PDB entry 7ZR8 | electron microscopy, 3.70 A resolution | chains A and L of the 3 polymer chains in the assembly

== Chain A ==
Protein: Spike glycoprotein, Fibritin
Organism: Severe acute respiratory syndrome coronavirus 2
UniProt: chimeric construct of P0DTC2, P10104: residues 1-1205 from P0DTC2 (SPIKE_SARS2) positions 1-1205 (same numbers); residues 1208-1234 from P10104 positions 458-484 (UniProt number = residue number - 750)
Amino-acid sequence (1285 residues; each row starts with the number of its first residue):
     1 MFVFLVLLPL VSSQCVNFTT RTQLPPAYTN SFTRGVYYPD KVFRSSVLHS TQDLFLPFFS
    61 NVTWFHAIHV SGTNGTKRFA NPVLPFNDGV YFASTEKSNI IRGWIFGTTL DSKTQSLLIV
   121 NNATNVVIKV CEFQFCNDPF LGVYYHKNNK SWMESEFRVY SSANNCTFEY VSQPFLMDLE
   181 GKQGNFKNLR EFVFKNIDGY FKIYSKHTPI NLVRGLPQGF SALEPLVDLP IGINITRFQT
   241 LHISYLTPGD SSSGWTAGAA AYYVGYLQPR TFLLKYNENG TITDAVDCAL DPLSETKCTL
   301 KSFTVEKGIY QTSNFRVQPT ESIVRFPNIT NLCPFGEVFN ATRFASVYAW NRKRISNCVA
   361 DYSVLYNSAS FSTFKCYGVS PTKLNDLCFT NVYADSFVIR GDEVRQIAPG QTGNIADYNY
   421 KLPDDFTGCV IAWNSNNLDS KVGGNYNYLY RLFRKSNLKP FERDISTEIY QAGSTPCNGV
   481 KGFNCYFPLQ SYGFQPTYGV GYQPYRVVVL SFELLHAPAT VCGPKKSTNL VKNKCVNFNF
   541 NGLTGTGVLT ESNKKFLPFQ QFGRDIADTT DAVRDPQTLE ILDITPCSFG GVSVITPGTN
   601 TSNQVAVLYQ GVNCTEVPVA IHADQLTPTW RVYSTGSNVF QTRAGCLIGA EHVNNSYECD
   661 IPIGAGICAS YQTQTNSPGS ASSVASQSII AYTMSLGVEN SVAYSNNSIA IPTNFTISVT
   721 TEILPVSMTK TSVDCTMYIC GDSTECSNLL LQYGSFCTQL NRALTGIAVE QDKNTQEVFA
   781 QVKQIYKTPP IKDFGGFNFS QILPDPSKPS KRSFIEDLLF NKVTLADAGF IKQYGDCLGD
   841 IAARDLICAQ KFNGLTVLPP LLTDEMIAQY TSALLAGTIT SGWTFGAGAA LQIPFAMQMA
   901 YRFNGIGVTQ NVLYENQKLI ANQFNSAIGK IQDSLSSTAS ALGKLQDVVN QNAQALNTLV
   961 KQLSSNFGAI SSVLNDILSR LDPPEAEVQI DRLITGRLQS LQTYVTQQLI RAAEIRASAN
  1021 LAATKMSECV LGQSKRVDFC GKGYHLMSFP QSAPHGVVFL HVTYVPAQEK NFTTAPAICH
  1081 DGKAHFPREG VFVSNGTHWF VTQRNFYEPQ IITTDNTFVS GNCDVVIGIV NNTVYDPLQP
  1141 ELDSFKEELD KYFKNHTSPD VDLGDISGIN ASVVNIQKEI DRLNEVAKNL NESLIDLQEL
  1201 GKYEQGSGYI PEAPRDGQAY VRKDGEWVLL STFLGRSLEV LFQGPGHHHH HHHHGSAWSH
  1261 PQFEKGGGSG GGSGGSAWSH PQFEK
Disordered / not traced: 1-319, 565-1285
Sequence notes: variant Phe18 (Leu in P0DTC2), Ala80 (Asp in P0DTC2), Gly215 (Asp in P0DTC2), Asn414 (Lys417 in P0DTC2), Lys481 (Glu484 in P0DTC2), Tyr498 (Asn501 in P0DTC2), Gly611 (Asp614 in P0DTC2), Val698 (Ala701 in P0DTC2); engineered mutation Ile243 (Arg246 in P0DTC2), Gly679 (Arg682 in P0DTC2), Ser680 (Arg683 in P0DTC2), Ser682 (Arg685 in P0DTC2), Pro983 (Lys986 in P0DTC2), Pro984 (Val987 in P0DTC2), Leu1229 (Phe479 in P10104); linker (1206-1207); expression tag (1235-1285)
UniProt features mapped onto this chain:
  - glycosylation (N-linked (GlcNAc...) asparagine): Asn17 (complex), Asn61 (hybrid), Asn74 (complex), Asn122 (hybrid), Asn149 (complex), Asn165 (complex), Asn234 (high mannose), Asn331 (complex), Asn603 (hybrid)
Cystine bridges: Cys333-Cys358, Cys376-Cys429, Cys388-Cys522, Cys477-Cys485
Glycans and other covalent adducts: N-acetylglucosamine (NAG) linked to Asn340

== Chain L ==
Protein: Omi-38 Fab light chain
Organism: Homo sapiens
Notes: antibody fragment or engineered binder
Amino-acid sequence (108 residues; row label = number of the first residue in the row):
     1 AIRMTQSPST LSASVGDRVT ITCRASQTIN SWLAWYQQKP GKAPKLLIYD ASNLESGVPS
    61 RFSGSGSGTE FTLTISSLQP DDFATYYCQQ YESYSPITFG QGTRLEIK
Cystine bridges: Cys23-Cys88

== How chain A and chain L interact ==
Residue-residue contacts - 14 pairs, chain A then chain L:
  Thr342(A) with Trp32(L); Asp50(L)
  Arg343(A) with Trp32(L); Asp50(L), salt bridge; Tyr91(L)
  Asn437(A) with Asn30(L), hydrogen bond (backbone-side chain)
  Leu438(A) with Asn30(L); Trp32(L), hydrogen bond (backbone-side chain)
  Lys441(A) with Tyr91(L), hydrogen bond (side chain-backbone); Glu92(L); Tyr94(L)
  Val442(A) with Ser93(L)
  Gly443(A) with Tyr94(L)
  Gly444(A) with Tyr94(L)
Other interface residues (no listed pair), chain A (9 interface residues in all): Ser440
Other interface residues (no listed pair), chain L (9 interface residues in all): Ser31, Ser95

== In short ==
Chain A and chain L each contribute 9 residues to their interface; the contacts include 3 hydrogen bonds and 1
salt bridge. Polar pairs include Arg343(A)-Asp50(L), Asn437(A)-Asn30(L) and Leu438(A)-Trp32(L). Covalently
linked N-acetylglucosamine: at Asn340(A).
Chain A is Spike glycoprotein, Fibritin (Severe acute respiratory syndrome coronavirus 2) and chain L is
Omi-38 Fab light chain (Homo sapiens); the structure, OMI-38 FAB IN COMPLEX WITH SARS-COV-2 BETA SPIKE RBD
(local refinement), was determined by electron microscopy (same publication as 7ZF6, 7ZF7, 7ZFD, 7ZFF, 7ZR7
and 7ZRC).
